PDB entry 5OF0 | X-ray diffraction, 1.48 A resolution | chain A

== Chain A ==
Name: Glutamate carboxypeptidase 2
Source organism: Homo sapiens
Notes: EC 3.4.17.21
Reference sequence: Q04609 (FOLH1_HUMAN); residues 44-750 here = UniProt positions 44-750
Sequence (707 residues; numbered 44 to 750; the number before each row is that of its first residue):
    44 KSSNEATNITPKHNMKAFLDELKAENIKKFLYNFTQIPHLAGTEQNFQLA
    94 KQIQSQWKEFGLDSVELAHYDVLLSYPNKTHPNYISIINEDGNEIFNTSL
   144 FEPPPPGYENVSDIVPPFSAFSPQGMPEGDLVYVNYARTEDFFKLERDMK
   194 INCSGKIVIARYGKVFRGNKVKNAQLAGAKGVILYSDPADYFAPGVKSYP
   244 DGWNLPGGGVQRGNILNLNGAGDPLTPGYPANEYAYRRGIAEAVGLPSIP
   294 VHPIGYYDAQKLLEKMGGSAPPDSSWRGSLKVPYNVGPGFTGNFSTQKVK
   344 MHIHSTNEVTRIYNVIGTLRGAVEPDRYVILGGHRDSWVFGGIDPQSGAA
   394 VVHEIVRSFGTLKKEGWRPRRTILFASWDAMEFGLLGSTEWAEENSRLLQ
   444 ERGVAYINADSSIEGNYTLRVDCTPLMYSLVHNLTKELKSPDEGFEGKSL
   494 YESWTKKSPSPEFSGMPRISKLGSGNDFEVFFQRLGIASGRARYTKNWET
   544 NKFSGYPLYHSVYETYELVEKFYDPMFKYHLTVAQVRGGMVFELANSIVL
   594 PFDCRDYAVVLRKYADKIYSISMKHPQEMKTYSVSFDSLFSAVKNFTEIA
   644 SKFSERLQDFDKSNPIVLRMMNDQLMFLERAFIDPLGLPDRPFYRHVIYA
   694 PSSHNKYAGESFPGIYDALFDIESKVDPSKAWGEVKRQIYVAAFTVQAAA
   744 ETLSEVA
Not modelled in the structure: 44-54, 542-545
Glycans and other covalent adducts: N-acetylglucosamine (NAG) linked to N76, N121, N140, N195, N459; glycan linked to N476, N638
Sequence notes: engineered mutation M424 (Glu in Q04609)
Metal / ion sites: Ca2+: T269, Y272, E433, E436; Zn2+ site 1: H377, D387, D453; Zn2+ site 2: D387, E425, H553
Small-molecule neighbours: CFBzOG (9TB; (2S)-2-[[(2S)-6-[(4-fluorophenyl)methylamino]-1-oxidanyl-1,6-bis(oxidanylidene)hexan-2-yl]carbamoylamino]pentanedioic acid): F209, R210, G256, N257, D387, M424, E425, G427, L428, D453, S454, E457, R463, D465, G518, N519, R534, A535, R536, F546, Y552, H553, K699, Y700
Swiss-Prot annotation at these positions:
  - active site (Charge relay system): S628, D666, H689
  - binding site (substrate): R210, N257, S517, G518, N519, R534 to R536, Y552, H553, K699, Y700
  - binding site (Ca(2+)): T269, Y272, E433, E436
  - binding site (Zn(2+)): H377, D387, E425, D453, H553
  - glycosylation (N-linked (GlcNAc...) asparagine): N51, N76, N121, N140, N153, N195, N336, N459, N476, N638
  - natural variant: H475 (H475Y: Correlates with lower folate and higher homocysteine levels)
  - mutagenesis: N51 (N51A: Loss of glycosylation. Reduces enzyme activity), N76 (N76A: Loss of glycosylation. Reduces enzyme activity), N121 (N121A: Loss of glycosylation. Severely reduced enzyme activity), N140 (N140A: Loss of glycosylation. Severely reduced enzyme activity), N153 (N153A: Loss of glycosylation. Severely reduced enzyme activity), N195 (N195A: Loss of glycosylation. Severely reduced enzyme activity), N336 (N336A: Loss of glycosylation. Reduces enzyme activity), H377 (H377A/G/Q: Complete loss of activity), D379 (D379E/N: Complete loss of activity), D387 (D387E/L: Complete loss of activity; D387N: No effect on enzyme activity), P388 (P388A: No effect on enzyme activity), E425 (E425Q/D: Complete loss of activity), 6 further mutagenesis entries in UniProt
From the paper describing this entry:
  - binding site for CFBzOG: R463, R534, R536

== Summary ==
Bound to chain A: CFBzOG. N-acetylglucosamine is covalently linked to N76, N121, N140, N195, N459 and N476 and
1 more. T269, Y272, E433 and E436 form the Ca2+ site. From UniProt: 3 active-site residues, 12
substrate-binding residues, 4 Ca2+-binding residues and 5 Zn2+-binding residues. From the paper: a binding
site for CFBzOG at R463, R534 and R536.
Chain A is Glutamate carboxypeptidase 2 (Homo sapiens); the structure, X-ray structure of human glutamate
carboxypeptidase II (GCPII), the E424M inactive mutant, in complex with a ..., was determined by X-ray
diffraction, deposited together with 6H7Y, 6H7Z, 6HKJ and 6HKZ.
